PDB entry 3E87 | X-ray diffraction, 2.30 A resolution | chains A and C

Chain A:
Molecule: RAC-beta serine/threonine-protein kinase
Source organism: Homo sapiens
Notes: EC 2.7.11.1; fragment: Akt2 kinase domain (146-480)
Reference sequence: P31751 (AKT2_HUMAN); numbering as in UniProt (aligned over 146-480)
Sequence (335 residues; numbered 146 to 480; the number before each row is that of its first residue):
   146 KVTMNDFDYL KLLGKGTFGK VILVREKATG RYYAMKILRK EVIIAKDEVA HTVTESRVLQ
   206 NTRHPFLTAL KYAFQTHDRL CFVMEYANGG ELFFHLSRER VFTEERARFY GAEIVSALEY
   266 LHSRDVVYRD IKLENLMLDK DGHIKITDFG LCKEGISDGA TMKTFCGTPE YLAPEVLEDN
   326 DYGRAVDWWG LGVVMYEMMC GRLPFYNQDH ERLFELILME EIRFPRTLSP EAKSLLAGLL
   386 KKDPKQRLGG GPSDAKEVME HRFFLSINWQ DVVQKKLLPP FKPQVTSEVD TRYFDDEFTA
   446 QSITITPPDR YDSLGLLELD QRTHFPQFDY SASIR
Unresolved in the structure: 454-465
Construct notes: engineered mutation Asp474 (Ser in P31751)
Modified residues: Thr309 (phosphothreonine; TPO); Thr451 (phosphothreonine; TPO)
Swiss-Prot annotation at these positions:
  - active site: Asp275 (Proton acceptor)
  - binding site (ATP): Leu158 to Val166, Lys181
  - binding site (Mn(2+)): Asn280, Asp293
  - modified residue: Thr309 (Phosphothreonine), Ser447 (Phosphoserine), Thr451 (Phosphothreonine), Ser478 (Phosphoserine)
  - glycosylation (O-linked (GlcNAc) threonine): Thr306, Thr313
  - natural variant: Arg274 (R274H: Risk factor for T2D)
  - mutagenesis: Lys181 (K181A: Loss of kinase activity), Thr309 (T309A: Impairs interaction with TTC3; when associated with A-474; T309E: Constitutively active; when associated with D-474)
Small-molecule neighbours: G95 (N-[(1S)-2-amino-1-phenylethyl]-5-(1H-pyrrolo[2,3-b]pyridin-4-yl)thiophene-2-carboxamide): Leu158, Gly159, Lys160, Gly161, Phe163, Gly164, Lys165, Val166, Ala179, Lys181, Leu183, Thr213, Met229, Glu230, Tyr231, Ala232, Glu279, Met282, Thr292, Asp293, Phe439

Chain C:
Molecule: Glycogen synthase kinase-3 beta peptide
Reference sequence: P49841 (GSK3B_HUMAN); residues 3-12 here = UniProt positions 3-12
Sequence (10 residues; row label = number of the first residue in the row):
     3 GRPRTTSFAE
Swiss-Prot annotation at these positions:
  - modified residue: Ser9 (Phosphoserine)
  - mutagenesis: Ser9 (S9A: Loss of phosphorylation; abolished inhibition of activity, leading to constitutively active)

Interface between chain A and chain C:
Contacting residue pairs (35; chain A residue first):
  Glu193(A) - Ala11(C)
  His196(A) - Ala11(C)
  Glu236(A) - Arg6(C)  salt bridge
  Phe238(A) - Arg4(C)
  Phe238(A) - Arg6(C)
  Asp275(A) - Ser9(C)  hydrogen bond
  Lys277(A) - Thr7(C)  hydrogen bond
  Lys277(A) - Thr8(C)
  Lys277(A) - Ser9(C)  hydrogen bond
  Leu278(A) - Arg4(C)
  Glu279(A) - Arg4(C)  salt bridge
  Glu279(A) - Arg6(C)  salt bridge
  Glu279(A) - Thr7(C)  hydrogen bond
  Leu296(A) - Phe10(C)
  Thr309(A) - Glu12(C)
  Phe310(A) - Phe10(C)
  Phe310(A) - Ala11(C)
  Phe310(A) - Glu12(C)  hydrogen bond (backbone-backbone)
  Cys311(A) - Phe10(C)
  Cys311(A) - Ala11(C)  hydrophobic
  Gly312(A) - Ser9(C)
  Gly312(A) - Phe10(C)  hydrogen bond (backbone-backbone)
  Thr313(A) - Thr7(C)
  Thr313(A) - Thr8(C)
  Thr313(A) - Ser9(C)  hydrogen bond
  Pro314(A) - Thr8(C)
  Pro314(A) - Phe10(C)
  Glu315(A) - Thr7(C)
  Tyr316(A) - Arg4(C)  hydrogen bond
  Leu317(A) - Phe10(C)  hydrophobic
  Glu342(A) - Arg4(C)  salt bridge
  Leu348(A) - Arg4(C)
  Tyr351(A) - Pro5(C)
  Asp440(A) - Arg6(C)  salt bridge
  Phe443(A) - Arg6(C)
Other interface residues (no listed pair), chain A (24 interface residues in all): Lys308

Summary:
24 residues of chain A and 9 residues of chain C are in contact, with 8 hydrogen bonds and 5 salt bridges.
Among the polar pairs are Glu236(A)-Arg6(C), Glu279(A)-Arg4(C) and Glu279(A)-Arg6(C). Bound to chain A:
compound G95.
Chain A is RAC-beta serine/threonine-protein kinase (Homo sapiens) and chain C is Glycogen synthase kinase-3
beta peptide; the structure, Crystal structures of the kinase domain of AKT2 in complex with ATP-competitive
inhibitors, was determined by X-ray diffraction together with 3E88 and 3E8D from the same study.
